7PBM - chains E and H of the 10 polymer chains in the assembly; structure by electron microscopy, 3.20 A resolution.

== Chain E ==
Molecule: Holliday junction ATP-dependent DNA helicase RuvB
Organism: Streptococcus thermophilus
Notes: EC 3.6.4.12
UniProtKB: A0A2U2MES7 (A0A2U2MES7_STRTR); residue numbers follow UniProt; this construct covers 19-333
Chain sequence (315 residues; each row starts with the number of its first residue):
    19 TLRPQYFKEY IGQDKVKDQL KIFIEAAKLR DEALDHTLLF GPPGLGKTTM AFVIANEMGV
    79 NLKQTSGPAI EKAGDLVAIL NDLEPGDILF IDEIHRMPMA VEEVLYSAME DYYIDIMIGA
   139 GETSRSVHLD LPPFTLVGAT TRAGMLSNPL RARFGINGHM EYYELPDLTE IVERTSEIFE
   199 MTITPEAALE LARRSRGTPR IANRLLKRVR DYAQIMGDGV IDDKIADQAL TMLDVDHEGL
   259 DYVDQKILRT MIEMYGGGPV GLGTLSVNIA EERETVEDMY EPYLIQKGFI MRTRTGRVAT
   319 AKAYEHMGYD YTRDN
Not modelled in the structure: 331-333
Small-molecule neighbours: ADP (adenosine-5'-diphosphate): Leu-20, Arg-21, Pro-22, Tyr-28, Ile-29, Pro-61, Gly-62, Leu-63, Gly-64, Lys-65, Thr-66, Thr-67, Tyr-181, Ile-189, Arg-192, Pro-217, Arg-218, Asn-221

== Chain H ==
Molecule: Holliday junction ATP-dependent DNA helicase RuvA
Organism: Salmonella typhimurium
Notes: EC 3.6.4.12
UniProtKB: A0A0M0QTS9 (A0A0M0QTS9_SALTM); numbering as in UniProt (aligned over 158-203)
Chain sequence (50 residues; row label = number of the first residue in the row):
   158 DAEQEAVAAL VALGYKPQEA SRMVSKIARP DASSETLIRD ALRAALHHHH
Differences from the reference sequence: expression tag (204-207)

== Interface between chain E and chain H ==
Residue-residue contacts (10; chain E residue first):
  Lys-90(E) with Tyr-172(H)
  Gly-92(E) with Leu-170(H), hydrogen bond (backbone-backbone); Tyr-172(H)
  Ala-96(E) with Leu-203(H)
  Asn-99(E) with Arg-196(H), hydrogen bond (side chain-backbone)
  Asp-100(E) with Leu-203(H); His-205(H), salt bridge
  Ile-134(E) with Leu-170(H), hydrophobic
  Ile-136(E) with Ala-165(H)
  Arg-143(E) with Glu-162(H), salt bridge
Also at the interface, not in a pair above, chain E (13 interface residues in all): Ala-91, Val-95, Ile-97, Val-145, Leu-147
Also at the interface, not in a pair above, chain H (14 interface residues in all): Ala-166, Ala-169, Gly-171, Glu-192, Ile-195, Leu-199, Arg-200

== In short ==
13 residues of chain E and 14 residues of chain H are in contact, with 2 hydrogen bonds and 2 salt bridges.
Polar pairs include Asp-100(E)/His-205(H), Arg-143(E)/Glu-162(H) and Asn-99(E)/Arg-196(H). Chain E binds ADP.
Chain E is Holliday junction ATP-dependent DNA helicase RuvB (Streptococcus thermophilus) and chain H is
Holliday junction ATP-dependent DNA helicase RuvA (Salmonella typhimurium); the structure, RuvAB branch
migration motor complexed to the Holliday junction - RuvB AAA+ state s2 [t2 dataset], was determined by
electron microscopy, deposited together with 7PBL, 7PBN, 7PBO, 7PBP, 7PBQ, 7PBR and 3 further entries.
